PDB entry 5O4E | X-ray diffraction, 2.15 A resolution | chains A and B of the 6 polymer chains in the assembly

Chain A:
Name: Immunoglobulin gamma-1 heavy chain
From: Homo sapiens
Reference sequence: P0DOX5 (IGG1_HUMAN); residues 225-447 here correspond to UniProt positions 227-449 (UniProt number = residue number + 2)
Sequence (223 residues; each row starts with the number of its first residue):
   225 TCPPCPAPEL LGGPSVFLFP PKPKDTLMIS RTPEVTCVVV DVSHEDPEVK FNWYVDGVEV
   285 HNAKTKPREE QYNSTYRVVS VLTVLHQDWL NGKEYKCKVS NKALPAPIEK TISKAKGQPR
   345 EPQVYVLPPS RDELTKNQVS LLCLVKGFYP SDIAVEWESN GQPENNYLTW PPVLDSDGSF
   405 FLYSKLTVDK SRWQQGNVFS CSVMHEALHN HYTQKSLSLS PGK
Not modelled in the structure: 225-235, 445-447
Sequence notes: engineered mutation Val350 (Thr352 in P0DOX5), Leu366 (Thr368 in P0DOX5), Leu392 (Lys394 in P0DOX5), Trp394 (Thr396 in P0DOX5)
Curated features (UniProtKB/Swiss-Prot):
  - glycosylation: Asn297 (N-linked (GlcNAc...) (complex) asparagine)
Disulfide bonds: Cys261-Cys321, Cys367-Cys425
Covalent attachments: glycan linked to Asn297

Chain B:
Name: Immunoglobulin gamma-1 heavy chain
From: Homo sapiens
Reference sequence: P0DOX5 (IGG1_HUMAN); residues 225-447 here correspond to UniProt positions 227-449 (UniProt number = residue number + 2)
Sequence (228 residues; each row starts with the number of its first residue; a row labelled like 389A-389E holds insertion residues (389A, then the next letters in order)):
   225 TCPPCPAPEL LGGPSVFLFP PKPKDTLMIS RTPEVTCVVV DVSHEDPEVK FNWYVDGVEV
   285 HNAKTKPREE QYNSTYRVVS VLTVLHQDWL NGKEYKCKVS NKALPAPIEK TISKAKGQPR
   345 EPQVYVYPPS RDELRFYQVS LTCLVKGFYP SDIAVEWESN GQPDI
389A-389E FPNGL
   390 NYKTTPPVLD SDGSFALVSK LTVPYPSWLM GTRFSCSVMH EALHNHYTQK HLEYQWPT
Not modelled in the structure: 225-235, 447
Sequence notes: engineered mutation Val350 (Thr352 in P0DOX5), Tyr351 (Leu353 in P0DOX5), Arg359 (Thr361 in P0DOX5), Phe360 (Lys362 in P0DOX5), Tyr361 (Asn363 in P0DOX5), Gly389D (Glu390 in P0DOX5), Leu389E (Asn391 in P0DOX5), Ala405 (Phe407 in P0DOX5), Val407 (Tyr409 in P0DOX5), Pro413 (Asp415 in P0DOX5), Tyr414 (Lys416 in P0DOX5), Pro415 (Ser417 in P0DOX5), Ser416 (Arg418 in P0DOX5), Leu418 (Gln420 in P0DOX5), Met419 (Gln421 in P0DOX5), Thr421 (Asn423 in P0DOX5), Arg422 (Val424 in P0DOX5), His440 (Ser442 in P0DOX5), Glu442 (Ser444 in P0DOX5), Tyr443 (Leu445 in P0DOX5), Gln444 (Ser446 in P0DOX5), Trp445 (Pro447 in P0DOX5), Pro446 (Gly448 in P0DOX5), Thr447 (Lys449 in P0DOX5); insertion (388-389, 389A-389C)
Curated features (UniProtKB/Swiss-Prot):
  - glycosylation: Asn297 (N-linked (GlcNAc...) (complex) asparagine)
Disulfide bonds: Cys261-Cys321, Cys367-Cys425
Covalent attachments: glycan linked to Asn297

Chain A / chain B interface:
Residue-residue contacts - 47 pairs, chain A then chain B:
  Gln347(A) with Phe360(B)
  Tyr349(A) with Ser354(B); Asp356(B); Glu357(B); Phe360(B)
  Leu351(A) with Tyr351(B), hydrophobic; Ser354(B); Thr366(B)
  Pro352(A) with Tyr351(B)
  Ser354(A) with Tyr349(B); Val350(B)
  Asp356(A) with Tyr349(B); Lys439(B), salt bridge
  Glu357(A) with Tyr349(B); Lys370(B), salt bridge
  Lys360(A) with Tyr349(B)
  Ser364(A) with Tyr351(B), hydrogen bond (backbone-side chain); Leu368(B); Lys370(B), hydrogen bond
  Leu366(A) with Tyr351(B); Thr366(B)
  Leu368(A) with Ser364(B); Lys409(B)
  Lys370(A) with Glu357(B), salt bridge; Ser364(B)
  Asn390(A) with Ser400(B), hydrogen bond
  Leu392(A) with Val397(B), hydrophobic; Asp399(B)
  Trp394(A) with Thr394(B), hydrogen bond; Pro395(B); Val397(B); Ala405(B), hydrogen bond (side chain-backbone); Leu406(B); Val407(B), hydrophobic
  Val397(A) with Thr394(B)
  Leu398(A) with Lys392(B)
  Asp399(A) with Lys392(B); Lys409(B), salt bridge
  Ser400(A) with Asn390(B), hydrogen bond; Lys392(B)
  Phe405(A) with Lys409(B)
  Tyr407(A) with Thr366(B), hydrogen bond; Val407(B), hydrophobic; Lys409(B)
  Lys409(A) with Leu368(B); Asp399(B), salt bridge
  Lys439(A) with Asp356(B), salt bridge
Interface residues without a listed pair, chain A (26 interface residues in all): Val350, Pro353, Pro395
Interface residues without a listed pair, chain B (28 interface residues in all): Gln347, Pro352, Leu365, Thr393, Leu398

In short:
The interface between chain A and chain B involves 26 residues on one side and 28 on the other, with 7
hydrogen bonds and 6 salt bridges. Among the polar pairs are Asp356(A)-Lys439(B), Glu357(A)-Lys370(B) and
Lys370(A)-Glu357(B).
Chain A is Immunoglobulin gamma-1 heavy chain and chain B is Immunoglobulin gamma-1 heavy chain, both from
Homo sapiens; the structure, Crystal structure of VEGF in complex with heterodimeric Fcab JanusCT6, was
determined by X-ray diffraction (same publication as 5K64 and 5K65).
